PDB entry 9B1X | electron microscopy, 3.07 A resolution | chains Y and a of the 54 polymer chains in the assembly

Chain Y:
Molecule: 23S rRNA
Source organism: Mycolicibacterium smegmatis
Sequence (3120 nucleotides; each row starts with the number of its first residue):
     1 UAAGUGUUUA AGGGCGCAUG GUGGAUGCCU UGGCACUGGG AGCCGAUGAA GGACGUAGGA
    61 GGCUGCGAUA AGCCUCGGGG AGCUGUCAAC CGAGCGUUGA UCCGAGGAUG UCCGAAUGGG
   121 GAAACCCGGC ACGAGUGAUG UCGUGUCACC AGGCGCUGAA UAUAUAGGCG UCUGGGGGGA
   181 ACGCGGGGAA GUGAAACAUC UCAGUACCCG UAGGAAGAGA AAACAAAAUG UGAUUCCGUG
   241 AGUAGUGGCG AGCGAAAGCG GAGGAUGGCU AAACCGUAUG CAUGUGAUAC CGGGUAGGGG
   301 UUGUGUGUGC GGGGUUGUGG GACCUAUCUU UCCGGCUCUA CCUGGCUGGA GGGCAGUGAG
   361 AAAAUGUUGU GGUUAGCGGA AAUGGCUUGG GAUGGCCUGC CGUAGACGGU GAGAGCCCGG
   421 UACGUGAAAA CCCGACGUCU GUCUUGAUGG UGUUCCCGAG UAGCAGCGGG CCCGUGGAAU
   481 CUGCUGUGAA UCUGCCGGGA CCACCCGGUA AGCCUGAAUA CUUCCCAGUG ACCGAUAGCG
   541 GAUUAGUACC GUGAGGGAAU GGUGAAAAGU ACCCCGGGAG GGGAGUGAAA GAGUACCUGA
   601 AACCGUGCGC UUACAAUCCG UCAGAGCCCU CGACGUGUCG UGGGGUGAUG GCGUGCCUUU
   661 UGAAGAAUGA GCCUGCGAGU CAGGGACAUG UCGCGAGGUU AACCCGGGUG GGGUAGCCGC
   721 AGCGAAAGCG AGUCUGAAUA GGGCGUAUCC ACACAAGAGU GUGUGGUGUA GUGGUGUGUU
   781 CUGGACCCGA AGCGGAGUGA UCUACCCAUG GCCAGGGUGA AGCGCGGGUA AGACCGCGUG
   841 GAGGCCCGAA CCCACUUAGG UUGAAGACUG AGGGGAUGAG CUGUGGGUAG GGGUGAAAGG
   901 CCAAUCAAAC UCCGUGAUAG CUGGUUCUCC CCGAAAUGCA UUUAGGUGCA GCGUCGCAUG
   961 UUUCUUGCCG GAGGUAGAGC UACUGGAUGG CCGAUGGGCC CCACAGGGUU ACUGACGUCA
  1021 GCCAAACUCC GAAUGCCGGU AAGUCCAAGA GUGCGGCAGU GAGACGGCGG GGGAUAAGCU
  1081 CCGUGCGUCG AGAGGGAAAC AGCCCAGAUC GCCGGCUAAG GCCCCUAAGC GUGUGCUAAG
  1141 UGGAAAAGGA UGUGCAGUCG CGAAGACAAC CAGGAGGUUG GCUUAGAAGC AGCCACCCUU
  1201 GAAAGAGUGC GUAAUAGCUC ACUGGUCAAG UGAUUGUGCG CCGAUAAUGU AGCGGGGCUC
  1261 AAGCACACCG CCGAAGCCGC GGCAGCCAAC GUGUUGGCUG GGUAGGGGAG CGUCCUGCAU
  1321 CCGGUGAAGC CGCCGAGUGA UCGAGUGGUG GAGGGUGUGG GAGUGAGAAU GCAGGCAUGA
  1381 GUAGCGAUUA GGCAAGUGAG AACCUUGCCC GCCGAAAGAC CAAGGGUUCC UGGGCCAGGC
  1441 CAGUCCGCCC AGGGUGAGUC GGGACCUAAG GCGAGGCCGA CAGGCGUAGU CGAUGGACAA
  1501 CGGGUUGAUA UUCCCGUACC CGUGUAUGUG CGUCCAUGAU GAAUCAGCGG UACUAACCAU
  1561 CCAAAACCAC CGUGACCGCA CCUUUCGGGG UGUGGCGUUG GUGGGGCUGC AUGGGACCUU
  1621 CGUUGGUAGU AGUCAAGCGA UGGGGUGACG CAGGAAGGUA GCCGUACCGG UCAGUGGUAA
  1681 UACCGGGGUA AGCCUGUAGG GAGUCAGAUA GGUAAAUCCG UCUGGCAUAU AUCCUGAGAG
  1741 GUGAUGCAUA GCCGAGUGAG GCGAAUUCGG UGAUCCUAUG CUGCCGAGAA AAGCCUCUAG
  1801 CGAGGACAUA CACGGCCCGU ACCCCAAACC AACACAGGUG GUCAGGUAGA GAAUACUAAG
  1861 GCGUACGAGU GAACUAUGGU UAAGGAACUC GGCAAAAUGC CCCCGUAACU UCGGGAGAAG
  1921 GGGGACCCAC AUGGCGUGUA AGCCUUUACG GCCCAAGCGU GAGUGGGUGG CACAAACCAG
  1981 UGAGAAGCGA CUGUUUACUA AAAACACAGG UCCGUGCGAA GUCGCAAGAC GAUGUAUACG
  2041 GACUGACGCC UGCCCGGUGC UGGAAGGUUA AGAGGACCCG UUAACUCCCU UUGGGGGUGA
  2101 AGCGGAGAAU UUAAGCCCCA GUAAACGGCG GUGGUAACUA UAACCAUCCU AAGGUAGCGA
  2161 AAUUCCUUGU CGGGUAAGUU CCGACCUGCA CGAAUGGCGU AACGACUUCU CAACUGUCUC
  2221 AACCAUAGAC UCGGCGAAAU UGCACUACGA GUAAAGAUGC UCGUUACGCG CGGCAGGACG
  2281 AAAAGACCCC GGGACCUUCA CUACAACUUG GUAUUGGUGC UCGAUACGGU UUGUGUAGGA
  2341 UAGGUGGGAG ACUGUGAAGC UCACACGCCA GUGUGGGUGG AGUCGUUGUU GAAAUACCAC
  2401 UCUGAUCGUA UUGGGCCUCU AACCUCGGAC CGUAUAUCCG GUUCAGGGAC AGUGCCUGGU
  2461 GGGUAGUUUA ACUGGGGCGG UUGCCUCCUA AAAUGUAACG GAGGCGCCCA AAGGUUCCCU
  2521 CAACCUGGAC GGCAAUCAGG UGUUGAGUGU AAGUGCACAA GGGAGCUUGA CUGCGAGACG
  2581 GACAUGUCGA GCAGGGACGA AAGUCGGGAC UAGUGAUCCG GCACCUCUGA GUGGAAGGGG
  2641 UGUCGCUCAA CGGAUAAAAG GUACCCCGGG GAUAACAGGC UGAUCUUCCC CAAGAGUCCA
  2701 UAUCGACGGG AUGGUUUGGC ACCUCGAUGU CGGCUCGUCG CAUCCUGGGG CUGGAGCAGG
  2761 UCCCAAGGGU UGGGCUGUUC GCCCAUUAAA GCGGCACGCG AGCUGGGUUU AGAACGUCGU
  2821 GAGACAGUUC GGUCUCUAUC CGCCGCGCGC GUCAGAAGCU UGAGGAAACC UGUCCCUAGU
  2881 ACGAGAGGAC CGGGACGGAC GAACCUCUGG UAUACCAGUU GUCCCACCAG GGGCACGGCU
  2941 GGAUAGCCAC GUUCGGACAG GAUAACCGCU GAAAGCAUCU AAGCGGGAAA CCUCUUCCAA
  3001 GACCAGGCUU CUCACCCUCU AGGAGGGAUA AGGCCCCCCG CAGACCACGG GAUUGAUAGA
  3061 CCAGACCUGG AAGCCUAGUA AUAGGUGCAG GGAACUGGCA CUAACCGGCC GAAAACUUAC
Disordered / not traced: 1, 1543-1626, 2324-2404
Ion coordination: Mg2+ site 1 near U7 (its only coordinating residue here); Mg2+ site 2: G13, G14; Mg2+ site 3: G77, G78; Mg2+ site 4: U109, G110; Mg2+ site 5: A116, U117; Mg2+ site 6 near U117 (its only coordinating residue here); Mg2+ site 7 near G152 (its only coordinating residue here); Mg2+ site 8: U163, A164; Mg2+ site 9: G191, U2467; Mg2+ site 10: A194, A196, C197; Mg2+ site 11: A195, A196; Mg2+ site 12 near G204 (its only coordinating residue here); 275 more Mg2+ sites not listed

Chain a:
Protein: Large ribosomal subunit protein uL3
Source organism: Mycolicibacterium smegmatis
UniProtKB: A0QSD1 (RL3_MYCS2); numbering as in UniProt (aligned over 1-217)
Amino-acid sequence (217 residues; row label = number of the first residue in the row):
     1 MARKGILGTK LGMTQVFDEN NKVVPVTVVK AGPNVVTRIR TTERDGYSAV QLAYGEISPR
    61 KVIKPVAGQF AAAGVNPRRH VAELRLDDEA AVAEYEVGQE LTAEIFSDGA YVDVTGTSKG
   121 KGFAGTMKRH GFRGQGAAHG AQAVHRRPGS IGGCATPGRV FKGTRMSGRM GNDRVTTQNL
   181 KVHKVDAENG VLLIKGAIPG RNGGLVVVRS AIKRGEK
Disordered / not traced: 1, 216-217
Ion coordination: Mg2+ site 1: Gln-142 (shared with G860(Y), U861(Y) of chain Y); Mg2+ site 2: His-145 (shared with A1876(Y) of chain Y)

How chain Y and chain a interact:
Contacting residue pairs (143; chain Y residue first):
  A858(Y) with Gly-140(a), phosphate contact
  G859(Y) with Gln-142(a), phosphate contact
  U861(Y) with Gln-142(a), base contact
  U1248(Y) with Pro-157(a), base contact; Arg-159(a), base contact
  A1872(Y) with Phe-123(a), hydrogen bond to the sugar
  A1873(Y) with Phe-123(a), sugar contact; Gly-125(a), phosphate contact
  C1874(Y) with Arg-146(a), salt bridge to the phosphate
  U1875(Y) with Ala-143(a), phosphate contact; His-145(a), phosphate contact; Arg-146(a), hydrogen bond to the phosphate
  A1876(Y) with Ala-143(a), phosphate contact; His-145(a), salt bridge to the phosphate
  C1888(Y) with His-139(a), base contact
  U1889(Y) with His-139(a), hydrogen bond to the base
  G1891(Y) with His-139(a), hydrogen bond to the base
  C1893(Y) with His-139(a), base contact
  U2217(Y) with Ala-138(a), sugar contact
  C2218(Y) with Ala-137(a), phosphate contact
  A2222(Y) with Arg-146(a), salt bridge to the phosphate
  C2248(Y) with Arg-159(a), phosphate contact
  G2249(Y) with Arg-159(a), salt bridge to the phosphate
  G2256(Y) with Thr-156(a), base contact
  G2273(Y) with Met-166(a), base contact; Ser-167(a), sugar contact
  C2274(Y) with Ile-151(a), sugar contact
  A2275(Y) with Ile-151(a), sugar contact
  G2276(Y) with Ser-150(a), phosphate contact; Gly-152(a), sugar contact; Gly-153(a), hydrogen bond to the sugar; Cys-154(a), phosphate contact; Gly-158(a), hydrogen bond to the base
  G2277(Y) with Cys-154(a), hydrogen bond to the phosphate; Ala-155(a), sugar contact; Gly-158(a), sugar contact
  C2734(Y) with Gln-135(a), base contact
  U2735(Y) with Arg-133(a), salt bridge to the phosphate; Gly-134(a), sugar contact; Gln-135(a), sugar contact; Pro-148(a), hydrogen bond to the sugar; Gly-149(a), base contact; Ser-150(a), base contact
  C2736(Y) with Phe-132(a), phosphate contact; Arg-133(a), salt bridge to the phosphate; Ser-150(a), base contact
  G2737(Y) with Arg-165(a), salt bridge to the phosphate
  C2795(Y) with Thr-156(a), hydrogen bond to the sugar
  A2796(Y) with Cys-154(a), hydrogen bond to the base; Ala-155(a), base contact; Thr-156(a), hydrogen bond to the phosphate
  G2798(Y) with Gly-153(a), sugar contact; Cys-154(a), sugar contact
  C2799(Y) with Ser-150(a), hydrogen bond to the sugar; Gly-152(a), sugar contact
  G2802(Y) with Gln-135(a), base contact; Val-144(a), sugar contact; Arg-147(a), sugar contact; Gly-149(a), base contact; Ser-150(a), hydrogen bond to the base
  C2803(Y) with Gln-142(a), phosphate contact; Val-144(a), sugar contact
  U2804(Y) with Gly-140(a), sugar contact; Gln-142(a), phosphate contact
  G2842(Y) with Val-160(a), base contact
  C2843(Y) with Val-160(a), sugar contact; Lys-162(a), salt bridge to the phosphate; Gly-163(a), phosphate contact; Met-166(a), sugar contact
  C2844(Y) with Arg-129(a), hydrogen bond to the sugar; Lys-162(a), phosphate contact; Gly-163(a), phosphate contact; Thr-164(a), sugar contact; Met-166(a), sugar contact; Ser-167(a), hydrogen bond to the sugar
  G2845(Y) with Arg-129(a), salt bridge to the phosphate; Arg-169(a), sugar contact
  C2846(Y) with Arg-169(a), sugar contact
  G2858(Y) with Gln-69(a), base contact
  C2859(Y) with Arg-40(a), hydrogen bond to the base; Gln-51(a), sugar contact; Val-81(a), sugar contact; Glu-83(a), hydrogen bond to the sugar
  U2860(Y) with Tyr-47(a), hydrogen bond to the sugar; Ala-82(a), phosphate contact; Glu-83(a), hydrogen bond to the phosphate
  U2861(Y) with Arg-85(a), salt bridge to the phosphate
  G2862(Y) with Arg-85(a), salt bridge to the phosphate
  A2903(Y) with Pro-199(a), sugar contact
  C2904(Y) with Met-13(a), sugar contact; Ser-118(a), phosphate contact; Lys-119(a), hydrogen bond to the phosphate; Ala-197(a), sugar contact; Ile-198(a), sugar contact
  C2905(Y) with Met-13(a), sugar contact; Lys-119(a), salt bridge to the phosphate
  U2906(Y) with Met-13(a), base contact; Thr-14(a), sugar contact; Gln-15(a), sugar contact; Pro-25(a), base contact
  C2947(Y) with Lys-119(a), phosphate contact; Lys-121(a), phosphate contact
  C2948(Y) with Lys-121(a), salt bridge to the phosphate; Lys-128(a), salt bridge to the phosphate
  U2952(Y) with Pro-25(a), sugar contact
  U2953(Y) with Leu-180(a), sugar contact; Gly-196(a), sugar contact
  C2954(Y) with Gln-178(a), hydrogen bond to the sugar; Asn-179(a), sugar contact
  G2955(Y) with Asn-179(a), phosphate contact; Lys-213(a), phosphate contact
  U2995(Y) with Gln-178(a), sugar contact; Lys-213(a), sugar contact
  U2996(Y) with Thr-176(a), phosphate contact; Gln-178(a), sugar contact; Ile-212(a), phosphate contact
  C2997(Y) with Arg-174(a), salt bridge to the phosphate; Thr-176(a), hydrogen bond to the phosphate
  C3008(Y) with Arg-38(a), hydrogen bond to the sugar; Arg-40(a), base contact; Arg-44(a), phosphate contact; Asp-45(a), sugar contact
  U3009(Y) with Arg-38(a), salt bridge to the phosphate; Arg-44(a), salt bridge to the phosphate; Gln-69(a), hydrogen bond to the base
  U3010(Y) with Pro-65(a), hydrogen bond to the sugar; Gly-68(a), sugar contact; Gln-69(a), sugar contact
  C3011(Y) with Pro-65(a), sugar contact
  G3032(Y) with Ile-63(a), phosphate contact; Lys-64(a), phosphate contact
  C3041(Y) with Lys-119(a), base contact; Arg-201(a), sugar contact
  A3042(Y) with Lys-119(a), phosphate contact; Gly-120(a), hydrogen bond to the phosphate; Arg-201(a), salt bridge to the phosphate
  G3043(Y) with Gly-120(a), phosphate contact; Gly-122(a), hydrogen bond to the phosphate; Arg-169(a), hydrogen bond to the phosphate
  A3044(Y) with Phe-123(a), phosphate contact
  G3051(Y) with Lys-61(a), salt bridge to the phosphate; Arg-79(a), salt bridge to the phosphate
  U3054(Y) with Arg-60(a), hydrogen bond to the base
Interface residues without a listed pair, chain Y (83 interface residues in all): A2221, C2223, G2272, U2835, A2857, A2902, C2907, G2956, C2998, G3007, A3031, C3046, G3050, A3052
Interface residues without a listed pair, chain a (90 interface residues in all): Val-66, Ala-124, Met-127, Gly-136, Ala-141, Phe-161, Gly-168, Asn-172, Val-175, Thr-177, Lys-195, Gly-200, Arg-214

In short:
83 residues of chain Y and 90 residues of chain a are in contact; the contacts include 29 hydrogen bonds and
20 salt bridges. Among the polar pairs are U1889(Y)/His-139(a), G1891(Y)/His-139(a) and G2276(Y)/Gly-158(a).
G13(Y) and G14(Y) form the Mg2+ site 2.
Here chain Y is 23S rRNA and chain a is Large ribosomal subunit protein uL3, both from Mycolicibacterium
smegmatis. Entry 9B1X (HWS19 strain gidB mutant mycobacterial ribosome) was determined by electron microscopy.
